PDB entry 5KST | X-ray diffraction, 2.76 A resolution | chains A and B of the 4 polymer chains in the assembly

== Chain A (and B) ==
Protein: 5'-nucleotidase SurE
Organism: Xylella fastidiosa (strain 9a5c)
Notes: EC 3.1.3.5; chain B of this document is another copy of the same molecule, construct and numbering; everything in this record applies to it too
UniProtKB: Q9PF20 (SURE_XYLFA); residues 1-262 here = UniProt positions 1-262
Chain sequence (270 residues; each row starts with the number of its first residue):
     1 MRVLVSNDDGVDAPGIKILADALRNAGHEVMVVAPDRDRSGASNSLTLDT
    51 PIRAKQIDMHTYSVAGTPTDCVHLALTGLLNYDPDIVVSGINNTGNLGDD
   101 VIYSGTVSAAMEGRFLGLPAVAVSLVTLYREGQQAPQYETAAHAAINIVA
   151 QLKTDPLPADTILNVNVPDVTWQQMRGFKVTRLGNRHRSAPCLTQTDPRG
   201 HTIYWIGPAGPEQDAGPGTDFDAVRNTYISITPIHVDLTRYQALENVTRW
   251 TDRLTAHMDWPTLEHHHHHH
Unresolved in the structure: 130-131, 260-270
Differences from the reference sequence: expression tag (263-270)
Ion coordination: Mn2+: Asp-8, Asp-9, Ser-40, Asn-92 (together with phosphate ion)
UniProt features mapped onto this chain:
  - binding site (a divalent metal cation): Asp-8, Asp-9, Ser-40, Asn-92

== Interface between chain A and chain B ==
Residue-residue contacts (182; chain A residue first):
  Gly-41(A) / Ser-43(B)
  Ala-42(A) / Ser-43(B)
  Ser-43(A) / Gly-41(B)
  Ser-43(A) / Ala-42(B)
  Ser-43(A) / Ser-43(B)
  Asn-44(A) / Tyr-103(B)
  Ser-45(A) / Tyr-103(B)
  Leu-46(A) / His-187(B)
  Leu-46(A) / Ile-206(B)  hydrophobic
  Thr-47(A) / Ile-206(B)
  Leu-48(A) / Trp-205(B)
  Leu-48(A) / Ile-206(B)  hydrophobic
  Asp-49(A) / Trp-205(B)
  Thr-50(A) / Trp-205(B)
  Pro-51(A) / Ile-203(B)  hydrophobic
  Pro-51(A) / Tyr-204(B)
  Pro-51(A) / Trp-205(B)
  Ile-52(A) / Ile-203(B)
  Ile-52(A) / Tyr-204(B)  hydrogen bond (backbone-backbone)
  Arg-53(A) / Asp-197(B)  salt bridge
  Arg-53(A) / His-201(B)
  Arg-53(A) / Ile-203(B)
  Ala-54(A) / Tyr-204(B)  hydrophobic
  Thr-69(A) / Tyr-103(B)
  Asp-70(A) / Ile-206(B)
  His-73(A) / His-187(B)
  His-73(A) / Ala-190(B)  hydrogen bond (side chain-backbone)
  His-73(A) / Ile-206(B)
  Leu-74(A) / Cys-192(B)  hydrophobic
  Leu-74(A) / Tyr-204(B)  hydrophobic
  Thr-77(A) / Ala-190(B)
  Thr-77(A) / Cys-192(B)  hydrogen bond (backbone-backbone)
  Leu-79(A) / Tyr-204(B)
  Asp-99(A) / Phe-115(B)
  Ile-102(A) / Met-111(B)  hydrophobic
  Ile-102(A) / Leu-238(B)  hydrophobic
  Tyr-103(A) / Asn-44(B)
  Tyr-103(A) / Ser-45(B)
  Tyr-103(A) / Thr-69(B)
  Tyr-103(A) / Ser-108(B)
  Tyr-103(A) / Met-111(B)
  Ser-108(A) / Tyr-103(B)
  Met-111(A) / Ile-102(B)  hydrophobic
  Met-111(A) / Tyr-103(B)
  Met-111(A) / Leu-238(B)  hydrophobic
  Glu-112(A) / His-187(B)  salt bridge
  Phe-115(A) / Asp-99(B)
  Phe-115(A) / His-187(B)
  Phe-115(A) / Arg-188(B)
  Leu-116(A) / His-187(B)
  Leu-116(A) / Arg-188(B)  hydrogen bond (backbone-side chain)
  Gly-117(A) / Arg-188(B)
  His-143(A) / Met-258(B)  hydrogen bond (side chain-backbone)
  His-143(A) / Asp-259(B)  salt bridge
  Asn-147(A) / Leu-254(B)
  Asn-147(A) / Asp-259(B)  hydrogen bond (side chain-backbone)
  Ile-148(A) / Trp-250(B)  hydrophobic
  Gln-151(A) / Trp-250(B)  hydrogen bond (side chain-backbone)
  Gln-151(A) / Arg-253(B)
  Gln-151(A) / Leu-254(B)
  Gln-151(A) / Met-258(B)
  Leu-152(A) / Trp-250(B)  hydrophobic
  Asp-155(A) / Trp-250(B)
  Asp-155(A) / Arg-253(B)  salt bridge
  Leu-157(A) / Val-247(B)  hydrophobic
  Pro-158(A) / Ala-243(B)  hydrophobic
  Ala-159(A) / Arg-240(B)  hydrogen bond (backbone-side chain)
  Thr-161(A) / Arg-240(B)  hydrogen bond
  Leu-163(A) / Trp-250(B)  hydrophobic
  Trp-172(A) / His-257(B)
  Trp-172(A) / Asp-259(B)  hydrogen bond (side chain-backbone)
  Met-175(A) / His-257(B)
  Arg-176(A) / Thr-255(B)
  Gly-177(A) / Thr-255(B)
  Gly-177(A) / His-257(B)
  Phe-178(A) / Thr-251(B)
  Phe-178(A) / Leu-254(B)  hydrophobic
  Phe-178(A) / Thr-255(B)  hydrogen bond (backbone-side chain)
  Phe-178(A) / His-257(B)
  Val-180(A) / Leu-244(B)  hydrophobic
  Val-180(A) / Val-247(B)  hydrophobic
  Val-180(A) / Thr-248(B)
  Val-180(A) / Thr-251(B)
  Thr-181(A) / Leu-244(B)
  Arg-182(A) / Thr-239(B)
  Arg-182(A) / Tyr-241(B)
  Leu-183(A) / Asp-237(B)
  Leu-183(A) / Leu-238(B)  hydrophobic
  Leu-183(A) / Thr-239(B)  hydrogen bond (backbone-side chain)
  His-187(A) / Leu-46(B)
  His-187(A) / His-73(B)
  His-187(A) / Glu-112(B)  salt bridge
  His-187(A) / Phe-115(B)
  His-187(A) / Leu-116(B)
  Arg-188(A) / Phe-115(B)
  Arg-188(A) / Leu-116(B)  hydrogen bond (side chain-backbone)
  Arg-188(A) / Gly-117(B)
  Ala-190(A) / His-73(B)  hydrogen bond (backbone-side chain)
  Ala-190(A) / Thr-77(B)
  Cys-192(A) / Leu-74(B)  hydrophobic
  Cys-192(A) / Thr-77(B)  hydrogen bond (backbone-backbone)
  Asp-197(A) / Arg-53(B)  salt bridge
  His-201(A) / Arg-53(B)
  Ile-203(A) / Pro-51(B)  hydrophobic
  Ile-203(A) / Ile-52(B)
  Ile-203(A) / Arg-53(B)
  Tyr-204(A) / Pro-51(B)
  Tyr-204(A) / Ile-52(B)  hydrogen bond (backbone-backbone)
  Tyr-204(A) / Ala-54(B)  hydrophobic
  Tyr-204(A) / Leu-79(B)
  Trp-205(A) / Leu-48(B)
  Trp-205(A) / Asp-49(B)
  Trp-205(A) / Thr-50(B)
  Trp-205(A) / Pro-51(B)
  Ile-206(A) / Leu-46(B)  hydrophobic
  Ile-206(A) / Thr-47(B)
  Ile-206(A) / Leu-48(B)  hydrophobic
  Ile-206(A) / Ile-52(B)  hydrophobic
  Ile-206(A) / Asp-70(B)
  Ile-206(A) / His-73(B)
  Ile-231(A) / Val-247(B)  hydrophobic
  Thr-232(A) / Thr-239(B)
  Pro-233(A) / Thr-239(B)
  Pro-233(A) / Arg-240(B)  hydrogen bond (backbone-backbone)
  Pro-233(A) / Ala-243(B)  hydrophobic
  Pro-233(A) / Leu-244(B)  hydrophobic
  Ile-234(A) / Leu-238(B)
  Ile-234(A) / Arg-240(B)
  His-235(A) / His-235(B)  hydrogen bond
  His-235(A) / Asp-237(B)
  His-235(A) / Leu-238(B)  hydrogen bond (backbone-backbone)
  His-235(A) / Thr-239(B)
  His-235(A) / Arg-240(B)
  Asp-237(A) / Leu-183(B)
  Asp-237(A) / His-235(B)
  Leu-238(A) / Ile-102(B)  hydrophobic
  Leu-238(A) / Met-111(B)  hydrophobic
  Leu-238(A) / Leu-183(B)  hydrophobic
  Leu-238(A) / Ile-234(B)
  Leu-238(A) / His-235(B)  hydrogen bond (backbone-backbone)
  Leu-238(A) / Leu-238(B)  hydrophobic
  Thr-239(A) / Arg-182(B)
  Thr-239(A) / Leu-183(B)  hydrogen bond (side chain-backbone)
  Thr-239(A) / Thr-232(B)
  Thr-239(A) / Pro-233(B)
  Thr-239(A) / His-235(B)
  Arg-240(A) / Ala-159(B)  hydrogen bond (side chain-backbone)
  Arg-240(A) / Asp-160(B)
  Arg-240(A) / Thr-161(B)  hydrogen bond
  Arg-240(A) / Pro-233(B)  hydrogen bond (backbone-backbone)
  Arg-240(A) / Ile-234(B)
  Arg-240(A) / His-235(B)
  Tyr-241(A) / Arg-182(B)
  Ala-243(A) / Pro-158(B)  hydrophobic
  Ala-243(A) / Pro-233(B)  hydrophobic
  Leu-244(A) / Val-180(B)  hydrophobic
  Leu-244(A) / Thr-181(B)
  Leu-244(A) / Pro-233(B)  hydrophobic
  Asn-246(A) / Pro-158(B)
  Val-247(A) / Val-180(B)  hydrophobic
  Val-247(A) / Ile-231(B)  hydrophobic
  Thr-248(A) / Val-180(B)
  Trp-250(A) / Ile-148(B)  hydrophobic
  Trp-250(A) / Gln-151(B)  hydrogen bond (backbone-side chain)
  Trp-250(A) / Leu-152(B)  hydrophobic
  Trp-250(A) / Asp-155(B)
  Trp-250(A) / Leu-163(B)  hydrophobic
  Thr-251(A) / Phe-178(B)
  Thr-251(A) / Lys-179(B)
  Thr-251(A) / Val-180(B)
  Thr-251(A) / Ile-231(B)
  Arg-253(A) / Gln-151(B)
  Arg-253(A) / Asp-155(B)  salt bridge
  Leu-254(A) / Asn-147(B)
  Leu-254(A) / Gln-151(B)
  Leu-254(A) / Phe-178(B)
  His-257(A) / His-143(B)
  His-257(A) / Trp-172(B)  hydrogen bond (backbone-side chain)
  His-257(A) / Arg-176(B)
  His-257(A) / Gly-177(B)
  His-257(A) / Phe-178(B)
  Asp-259(A) / Asn-147(B)  hydrogen bond (backbone-side chain)
Other interface residues (no listed pair), chain A (90 interface residues in all): Gly-78, Ile-146, Ala-150, Pro-156, Asp-160, Lys-179, Asn-185, Pro-191, Gln-242, Thr-255
Other interface residues (no listed pair), chain B (88 interface residues in all): Gly-78, Pro-156, Asn-185, Pro-191, Arg-199, Gln-242, Asn-246

== Summary ==
The interface between chain A and chain B involves 90 residues on one side and 88 on the other, with 27
hydrogen bonds and 7 salt bridges. Polar contacts include Arg-53(A)/Asp-197(B), Glu-112(A)/His-187(B) and
His-143(A)/Asp-259(B). UniProt lists 4 divalent metal cation-binding residues on chain A.
Both chains are 5'-nucleotidase SurE (Xylella fastidiosa (strain 9a5c)). Entry 5KST (Stationary phase Survival
protein E (SurE) from Xylella fastidiosa- XfSurE-TSAmp (Tetramer Smaller - crystallization with 3'AMP)) was
determined by X-ray diffraction (same publication as 5KSQ, 5KSR and 5KSS).
